7WSC - chains R and L of the 3 polymer chains in the assembly; structure by electron microscopy, 3.78 A resolution.

[Chain R]
Molecule: Spike protein S1
From: Severe acute respiratory syndrome coronavirus
Notes: fragment: rbd
UniProtKB: P0DTC2 (SPIKE_SARS2); residues 319-541 here = UniProt positions 319-541
Sequence (236 residues; row label = number of the first residue in the row):
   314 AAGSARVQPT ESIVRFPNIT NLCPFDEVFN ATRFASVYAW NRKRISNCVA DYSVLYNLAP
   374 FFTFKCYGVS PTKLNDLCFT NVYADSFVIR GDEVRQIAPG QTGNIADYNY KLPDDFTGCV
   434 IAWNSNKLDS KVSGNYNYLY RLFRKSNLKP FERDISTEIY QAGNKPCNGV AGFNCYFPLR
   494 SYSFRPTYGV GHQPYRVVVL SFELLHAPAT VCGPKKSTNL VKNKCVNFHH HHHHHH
Unresolved in the structure: 314-333, 516-521, 527-549
Construct notes: expression tag (314-318, 542-549); variant Asp339 (Gly in P0DTC2), Leu371 (Ser in P0DTC2), Pro373 (Ser in P0DTC2), Phe375 (Ser in P0DTC2), Asn417 (Lys in P0DTC2), Lys440 (Asn in P0DTC2), Ser446 (Gly in P0DTC2), Asn477 (Ser in P0DTC2), Lys478 (Thr in P0DTC2), Ala484 (Glu in P0DTC2), Arg493 (Gln in P0DTC2), Ser496 (Gly in P0DTC2), Arg498 (Gln in P0DTC2), Tyr501 (Asn in P0DTC2), His505 (Tyr in P0DTC2)
Disulfides: Cys336-Cys361, Cys379-Cys432, Cys391-Cys525
Covalent attachments: N-acetylglucosamine (NAG) linked to Asn343
Curated features (UniProtKB/Swiss-Prot):
  - region: Arg403 to Asp405 (Integrin-binding motif), Asn448 to Phe456 (Immunodominant HLA epitope recognized by the CD8+)
  - glycosylation: Thr323 (O-linked (GalNAc) threonine), Ser325 (O-linked (HexNAc...) serine), Asn331 (N-linked (GlcNAc...) (complex) asparagine), Asn343 (N-linked (GlcNAc...) (complex) asparagine)
  - natural variant: Asp339 (G339D: In strain: Omicron/BA.1, Omicron/BA.2 and 4 more; this construct carries the variant), Arg346 (R346K: In strain: Mu/B.1.621; R346T: In strain: Omicron/BQ.1.1, Omicron/XBB.1.5 and 1 more), Leu368 (L368I: In strain: Omicron/XBB.1.5, Omicron/EG.5.1), Leu371 (S371L: In strain: Omicron/BA.1; this construct carries the variant), Pro373 (S373P: In strain: Omicron/BA.1, Omicron/BA.2 and 7 more; this construct carries the variant), Phe375 (S375F: In strain: Omicron/BA.1, Omicron/BA.2 and 7 more; this construct carries the variant), Thr376 (T376A: In strain: Omicron/BA.2, Omicron/BA.2.12.1 and 5 more), Asp405 (D405N: In strain: Omicron/BA.2, Omicron/BA.2.12.1 and 6 more), Arg408 (R408S: In strain: Omicron/BA.2, Omicron/BA.2.12.1 and 6 more), Asn417 (K417N: In strain: Beta/B.1.351, Omicron/BA.1 and 8 more; this construct carries the variant), Lys440 (N440K: In strain: Omicron/BA.1, Omicron/BA.2 and 7 more; this construct carries the variant), Lys444 (K444T: In strain: Omicron/BQ.1.1), 16 further natural variant entries in UniProt
  - mutagenesis: Asn331 (N331Q: Reduced viral infectivity), Asn343 (N343Q: Reduced viral infectivity), Leu452 (L452R: Increased resistance to neutralizing antibodies. Decreases HLA binding to NF9 epitope. Increased binding affinity to human ACE2), Tyr453 (Y453F: Decreased HLA binding to NF9 epitope. Increased binding affinity to human ACE2), Ala475 (A475V: Increased resistance to neutralizing antibodies), Val483 (V483A: Increased resistance to neutralizing antibodies), Phe490 (F490L: Increased resistance to neutralizing antibodies and human covalescent sera neutralization), His519 (H519P: Increased resistance to human covalescent sera neutralization)

[Chain L]
Molecule: 3500L
From: Homo sapiens
Sequence (108 residues; numbered 21 to 128; the number before each row is that of its first residue):
    21 VVMTQSPLSL PVTPGEPASI SCRSSQSLLQ SNGYNYLDWY LQKPGQSPQL LIYLGSNRAS
    81 GVPDRFSGSG SGTDFTLKIS RVEAEDVGIY YCMQALQTPL TFGGGTKV
Disulfides: Cys42-Cys112

[Interface between chain R and chain L]
Residue-residue contacts (5):
  Asp405(R) - Tyr54(L)  hydrogen bond (backbone-side chain)
  Arg408(R) - Tyr54(L)  hydrogen bond
  Arg408(R) - Tyr73(L)  hydrogen bond
  Arg408(R) - Asn77(L)
  Thr415(R) - Ser80(L)
Interface residues without a listed pair, chain R (4 interface residues in all): Val503
Interface residues without a listed pair, chain L (5 interface residues in all): Asn52

[Overview]
4 residues of chain R and 5 residues of chain L are in contact; the contacts include 3 hydrogen bonds. Among
the polar pairs are Asp405(R)-Tyr54(L), Arg408(R)-Tyr54(L) and Arg408(R)-Tyr73(L). N-acetylglucosamine is
covalently linked to Asn343(R). Curated annotation (UniProt) lists 8 mutagenesis sites on chain R.
Here chain R is Spike protein S1 (Severe acute respiratory syndrome coronavirus) and chain L is 3500L (Homo
sapiens). Entry 7WSC (Local structure of BD55-3500 and omicron RBD complex) was determined by electron
microscopy.
